Entry 6X0R (X-ray diffraction, 3.00 A resolution); this record covers chains M and P of the 17 polymer chains in the assembly.

# Chain M (and P)
Molecule: Capsid protein Circular Permutant
Source organism: Tobacco mosaic virus (strain vulgare)
Notes: chain P of this document is another copy of the same molecule, construct and numbering; everything in this record applies to it too
UniProt: P69687 (CAPSD_TMV); the construct has insertions or renumbered stretches relative to UniProt, so the offset changes along the chain: 2-59 = UniProt 101-158; 63-161 = UniProt 2-100
Chain sequence (161 residues; each row starts with the number of its first residue):
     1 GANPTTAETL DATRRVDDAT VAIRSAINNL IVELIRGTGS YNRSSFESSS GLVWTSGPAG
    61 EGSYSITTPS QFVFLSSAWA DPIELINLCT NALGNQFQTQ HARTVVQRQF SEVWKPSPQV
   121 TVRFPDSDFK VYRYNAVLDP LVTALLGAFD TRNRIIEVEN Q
Not modelled in the structure: 1-12, 153-161
Differences from the reference sequence: expression tag (1); linker (60-62); engineered mutation His-101 (Gln40 in P69687)

# Chain M / chain P interface
Pairs across the interface (48):
  Arg-14(M) with Arg-15(P)
  Asp-17(M) with Arg-15(P), salt bridge
  Thr-20(M) with Asp-150(P)
  Arg-24(M) with Gln-107(P); Leu-146(P); Gly-147(P); Asp-150(P), salt bridge
  Asn-28(M) with Thr-143(P)
  Ile-31(M) with Tyr-134(P), hydrophobic
  Leu-34(M) with Val-73(P)
  Ile-35(M) with Ser-70(P); Val-73(P), hydrophobic; Tyr-134(P), hydrophobic; Asp-139(P)
  Arg-36(M) with Ser-70(P)
  Gly-37(M) with Pro-69(P); Ser-70(P)
  Ser-40(M) with Pro-69(P)
  Pro-82(M) with Phe-72(P), hydrophobic
  Ile-83(M) with Phe-72(P); Leu-75(P); Ser-76(P)
  Ile-86(M) with Ser-76(P); Tyr-134(P)
  Asn-87(M) with Ser-76(P); Ser-77(P), hydrogen bond (side chain-backbone)
  Thr-90(M) with Ser-77(P); Arg-133(P); Tyr-134(P)
  Asn-91(M) with Ser-111(P)
  Leu-93(M) with Arg-133(P); Thr-143(P); Leu-146(P)
  Gly-94(M) with Gln-107(P); Ser-111(P)
  Asn-95(M) with Gln-107(P), hydrogen bond (backbone-side chain); Asp-150(P)
  Gln-96(M) with Gln-100(P); Arg-103(P); Gln-107(P), hydrogen bond; Phe-149(P), hydrogen bond (side chain-backbone); Asp-150(P)
  Phe-97(M) with Asp-150(P), hydrogen bond (backbone-side chain)
  Gln-98(M) with Asp-150(P), hydrogen bond (side chain-backbone); Thr-151(P); Arg-152(P)
  Phe-129(M) with Pro-69(P), hydrophobic; Phe-72(P), hydrophobic
Interface residues without a listed pair, chain P (25 interface residues in all): Thr-13, Ile-66, Thr-104

# Overview
The interface between chain M and chain P involves 24 residues on one side and 25 on the other; the contacts
include 6 hydrogen bonds and 2 salt bridges. Polar contacts include Asp-17(M)/Arg-15(P), Arg-24(M)/Asp-150(P)
and Asn-87(M)/Ser-77(P).
Both chains are Capsid protein Circular Permutant (Tobacco mosaic virus (strain vulgare)). Entry 6X0R (A
Circular Permutant of the Tobacco Mosaic Virus (TMV) mutant Q101H) was determined by X-ray diffraction (same
publication as 6X0Q).
